Entry 6ZG5 (electron microscopy, 40.00 A resolution (very low resolution: no residue pairs are listed; an interface is given only as per-side residue counts)); this record covers chains C and F of the 4 polymer chains in the assembly.

# Chain C
Protein: Protein transport protein SEC31
Organism: Saccharomyces cerevisiae (strain ATCC 204508 / S288c)
UniProt: P38968 (SEC31_YEAST); residues 1-1273 here = UniProt positions 1-1273
Sequence (1273 residues; each row starts with the number of its first residue):
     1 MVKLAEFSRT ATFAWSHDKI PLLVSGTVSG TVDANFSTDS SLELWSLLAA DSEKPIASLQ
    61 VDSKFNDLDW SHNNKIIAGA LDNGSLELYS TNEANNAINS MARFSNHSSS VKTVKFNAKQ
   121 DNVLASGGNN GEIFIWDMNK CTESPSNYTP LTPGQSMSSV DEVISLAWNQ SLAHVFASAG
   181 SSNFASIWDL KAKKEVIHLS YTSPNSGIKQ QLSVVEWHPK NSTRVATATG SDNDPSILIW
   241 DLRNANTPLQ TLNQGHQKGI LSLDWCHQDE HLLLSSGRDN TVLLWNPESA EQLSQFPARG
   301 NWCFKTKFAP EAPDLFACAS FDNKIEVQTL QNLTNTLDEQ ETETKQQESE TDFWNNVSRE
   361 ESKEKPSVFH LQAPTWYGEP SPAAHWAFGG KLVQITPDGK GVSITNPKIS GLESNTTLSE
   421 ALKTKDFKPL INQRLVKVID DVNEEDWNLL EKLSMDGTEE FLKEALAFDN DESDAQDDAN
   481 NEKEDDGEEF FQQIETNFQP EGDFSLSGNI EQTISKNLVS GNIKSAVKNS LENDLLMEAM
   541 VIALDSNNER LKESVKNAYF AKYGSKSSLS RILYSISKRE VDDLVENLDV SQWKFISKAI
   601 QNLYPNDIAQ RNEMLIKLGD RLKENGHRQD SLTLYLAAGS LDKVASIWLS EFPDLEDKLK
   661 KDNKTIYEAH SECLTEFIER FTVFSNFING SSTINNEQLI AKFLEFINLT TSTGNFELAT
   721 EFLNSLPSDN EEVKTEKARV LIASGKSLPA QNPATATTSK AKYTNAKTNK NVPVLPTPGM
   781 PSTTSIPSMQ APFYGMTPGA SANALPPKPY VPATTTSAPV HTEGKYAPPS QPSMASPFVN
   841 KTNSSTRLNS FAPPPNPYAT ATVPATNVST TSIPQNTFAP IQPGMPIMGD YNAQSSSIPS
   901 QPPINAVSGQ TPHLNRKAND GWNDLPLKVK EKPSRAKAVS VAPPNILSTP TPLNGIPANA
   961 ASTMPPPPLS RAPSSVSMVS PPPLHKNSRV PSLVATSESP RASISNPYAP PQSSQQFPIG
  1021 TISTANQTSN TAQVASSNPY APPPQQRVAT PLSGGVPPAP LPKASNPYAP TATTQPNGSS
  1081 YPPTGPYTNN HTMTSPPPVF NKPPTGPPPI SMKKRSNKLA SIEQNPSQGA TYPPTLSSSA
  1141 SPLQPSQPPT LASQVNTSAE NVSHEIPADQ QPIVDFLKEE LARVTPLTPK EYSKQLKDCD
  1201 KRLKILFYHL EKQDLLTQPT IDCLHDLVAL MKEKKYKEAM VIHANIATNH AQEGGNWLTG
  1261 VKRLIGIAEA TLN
Disordered / not traced: 1-377, 470-492, 691-693, 746-1273
Construct notes: conflict Ser367 (Thr in P38968)
Curated features (UniProtKB/Swiss-Prot):
  - modified residue: Ser349 (Phosphoserine), Ser836 (Phosphoserine), Ser974 (Phosphoserine), Ser977 (Phosphoserine), Ser980 (Phosphoserine), Ser988 (Phosphoserine), Ser992 (Phosphoserine), Ser999 (Phosphoserine), Thr1050 (Phosphothreonine), Ser1053 (Phosphoserine)

# Chain F
Protein: Protein transport protein SEC13
Organism: Saccharomyces cerevisiae (strain ATCC 204508 / S288c)
UniProt: Q04491 (SEC13_YEAST); residues 1-297 here = UniProt positions 1-297
Sequence (297 residues; numbered 1 to 297; the number before each row is that of its first residue):
     1 MVVIANAHNE MIHDAVMDYY GKRMATCSSD KTIKIFEVEG ETHKLIDTLT GHEGPVWRVD
    61 WAHPKFGTIL ASCSYDGKVM IWKEENGRWS QIAVHAVHSA SVNSVQWAPH EYGPMLLVAS
   121 SDGKVSVVEF KENGTTSPII IDAHAIGVNS ASWAPATIEE DGEHNGTKES RKFVTGGADN
   181 LVKIWKYNSD AQTYVLESTL EGHSDWVRDV AWSPTVLLRS YMASVSQDRT CIIWTQDNEQ
   241 GPWKKTLLKE EKFPDVLWRA SWSLSGNVLA LSGGDNKVTL WKENLEGKWE PAGEVHQ
Disordered / not traced: 1, 158-168, 293-297
Construct notes: conflict Met11 (Leu in Q04491), Met17 (Leu in Q04491), Met24 (Leu in Q04491), Met80 (Leu in Q04491), Met115 (Leu in Q04491), Met222 (Leu in Q04491)
Curated features (UniProtKB/Swiss-Prot):
  - mutagenesis: Gly176 (G176R: Leads to mislocalization of NPCs and overproliferation of the nuclear and ER membranes at 34 degrees Celsius), Ser224 (S224K: Growth inhibited above 30 degrees Celsius), Trp262 (W262R: Growth inhibited above 30 degrees Celsius), Gly266 (G266D: Growth inhibited above 34 degrees Celsius)

# How chain C and chain F interact
At this resolution (40 A) residue pairs are not listed: 43 residues of chain C and 48 of chain F lie at the interface.

# In short
43 residues of chain C face 48 of chain F across their interface. UniProt lists 4 mutagenesis sites on chain
F.
Chain C is Protein transport protein SEC31 and chain F is Protein transport protein SEC13, both from
Saccharomyces cerevisiae (strain ATCC 204508 / S288c); the structure, COPII on membranes, outer coat
right-handed rod, class1, was determined by electron microscopy together with 6ZG6 and 6ZL0 from the same
study.
